Entry 5NQK (X-ray diffraction, 3.25 A resolution); this record covers chains P and A of the 5 polymer chains in the assembly.

Chain P:
Name: Melanoma antigen recognized by T-cells 1
Notes: engineered mutation(s): A27L
Chain sequence (10 residues; numbered 1 to 10; the number before each row is that of its first residue):
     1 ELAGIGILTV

Chain A:
Name: T-cell receptor alpha variable 12-2, T-cell receptor alpha joining 45, T-cell receptor alpha chain C region
Source organism: Homo sapiens
UniProt: chimeric construct of A0A075B6T6, A0A075B6X0, A0A1B0GUM0: residues -1 to 91 from A0A075B6T6 (A0A075B6T6_HUMAN) positions 20-112 (UniProt number = residue number + 21); residues 92-108 from A0A075B6X0 positions 4-20 (UniProt number = residue number - 88); residues 109-202 from A0A1B0GUM0 positions 111-204 (UniProt number = residue number + 2)
Chain sequence (211 residues; row label = number of the first residue in the row; numbers below 1 keep their minus sign (Met-1 is residue -1)):
    -1 MQQKEVEQNSGPLSVPEGAIASLNCTYSDRGSQSFFWYRQYSGKSPELIM
    49 SIYSNGDKEDGRFTAQLNKASQYVSLLIRDSQPSDSATYLCAGGGGADGL
    99 TFGKGTHLIIQPYIQNPDPAVYQLRDSKSSDKSVCLFTDFDSQTNVSQSK
   149 DSDVYITDKCVLDMRSMDFKSNSAVAWSNKSDFACANAFNNSIIPEDTFF
   199 PSPENDGGGCK
Not modelled in the structure: -1 to 2, 200-209
Cystine bridges: Cys23-Cys89, Cys133-Cys183
Construct notes: initiating methionine (-1); conflict Ser49 (Phe70 in A0A075B6T6), Gly91 (Val112 in A0A075B6T6); engineered mutation Cys158 (Thr160 in A0A1B0GUM0); expression tag (203-209)
Curated features (UniProtKB/Swiss-Prot):
  - glycosylation: Asn22 (N-linked (GlcNAc...) asparagine)

How chain P and chain A interact:
Residue-residue contacts (7; chain P residue first):
  Glu1(P) - Gly29(A)
  Leu2(P) - Gln31(A)  hydrogen bond (backbone-side chain)
  Ala3(P) - Gln31(A)
  Gly4(P) - Gln31(A)  hydrogen bond (backbone-side chain)
  Gly4(P) - Gly93(A)
  Ile5(P) - Gln31(A)
  Ile5(P) - Tyr51(A)  hydrophobic
Interface residues without a listed pair, chain A (7 interface residues in all): Arg28, Ser32, Gly94

Summary:
5 residues of chain P face 7 of chain A across their interface, with 2 hydrogen bonds. Polar pairs include
Leu2(P)-Gln31(A) and Gly4(P)-Gln31(A).
Chain P is Melanoma antigen recognized by T-cells 1 and chain A is T-cell receptor alpha variable 12-2, T-cell
receptor alpha joining 45, T-cell receptor alpha chain C region (Homo sapiens); the structure, human 199.16
TCR in complex with Melan-A/MART-1 (26-35) peptide and HLA-A2, was determined by X-ray diffraction.
